4XYK - chains C and D of the 4 polymer chains in the assembly; structure by X-ray diffraction, 3.40 A resolution.

[Chain C (and D)]
Name: ATP-dependent 6-phosphofructokinase, platelet type
Source organism: Homo sapiens
Notes: EC 2.7.1.11; chain D of this document is another copy of the same molecule, construct and numbering; everything in this record applies to it too
UniProt: Q01813 (PFKAP_HUMAN); residues 1-784 here = UniProt positions 1-784
Chain sequence (812 residues; row label = number of the first residue in the row; numbers below 1 keep their minus sign (Met-27 is residue -27)):
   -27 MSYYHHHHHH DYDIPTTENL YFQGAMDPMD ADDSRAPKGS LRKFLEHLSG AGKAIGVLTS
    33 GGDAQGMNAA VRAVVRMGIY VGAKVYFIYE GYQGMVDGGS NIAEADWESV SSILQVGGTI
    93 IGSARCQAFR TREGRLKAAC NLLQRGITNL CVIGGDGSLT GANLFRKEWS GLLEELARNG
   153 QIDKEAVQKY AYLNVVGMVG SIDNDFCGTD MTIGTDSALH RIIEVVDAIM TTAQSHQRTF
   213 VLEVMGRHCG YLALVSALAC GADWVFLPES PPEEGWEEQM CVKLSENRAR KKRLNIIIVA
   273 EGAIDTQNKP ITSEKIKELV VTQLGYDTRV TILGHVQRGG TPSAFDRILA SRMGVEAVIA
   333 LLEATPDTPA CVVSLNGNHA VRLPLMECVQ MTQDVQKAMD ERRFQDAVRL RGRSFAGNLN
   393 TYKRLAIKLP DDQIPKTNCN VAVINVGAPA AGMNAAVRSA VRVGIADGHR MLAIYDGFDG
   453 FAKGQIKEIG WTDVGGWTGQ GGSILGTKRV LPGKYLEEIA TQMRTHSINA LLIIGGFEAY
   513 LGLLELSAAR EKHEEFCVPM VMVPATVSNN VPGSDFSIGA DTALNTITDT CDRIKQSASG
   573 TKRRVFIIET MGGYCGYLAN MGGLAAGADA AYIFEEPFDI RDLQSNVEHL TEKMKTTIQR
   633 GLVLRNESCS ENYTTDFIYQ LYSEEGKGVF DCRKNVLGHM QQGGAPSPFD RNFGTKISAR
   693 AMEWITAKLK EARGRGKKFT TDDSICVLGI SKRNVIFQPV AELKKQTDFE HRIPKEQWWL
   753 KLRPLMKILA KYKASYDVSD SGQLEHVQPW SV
Not modelled in the structure: -27 to 15, 706-710, 764-784
Construct notes: initiating methionine (-27); expression tag (-26 to 0)
Curated features (UniProtKB/Swiss-Prot):
  - region: Lys400 to Cys411 (Interdomain linker)
  - active site: Asp175 (Proton acceptor)
  - binding site (ATP): Gly34, Arg97, Cys98, Gly127 to Ser130
  - binding site (Mg(2+)): Asp128
  - binding site (substrate): Ser173 to Asp175, Arg210, Met217 to Arg219, Glu273, Arg301, His307 to Arg310
  - binding site (beta-D-fructose 2,6-bisphosphate): Arg481, Thr538 to Asn542, Arg576, Met583 to Gly585, Glu639, Arg665, His671 to Gln674, Arg744
  - modified residue: Met1 (N-acetylmethionine), Ser6 (Phosphoserine), Ser12 (Phosphoserine), Ser21 (Phosphoserine), Ser142 (Phosphoserine), Ser386 (Phosphoserine), Lys395 (N6-acetyllysine), Lys486 (N6-acetyllysine), Tyr651 (Phosphotyrosine), Lys688 (N6-acetyllysine), Ser783 (Phosphoserine)
  - glycosylation: Ser540 (O-linked (GlcNAc) serine)
  - mutagenesis: Ser386 (S386A: Decreased interaction with ATG4B)
Ligand contacts: ADP (adenosine-5'-diphosphate): Ser32, Gly33, Gly34, Tyr64, Arg97, Cys98, Phe101, Arg102, Gly126, Gly127, Asp128, Gly129, Ser130, Gly133, Leu136, Asp175
From the paper describing this entry:
  - mutagenesis - F649L, E657A (2-fold): decreased catalytic activity
  - disease-associated variants - D564N: decreased catalytic activity
  - disease-associated variants - R48C: unchanged catalytic activity on In cell lysates
  - disease-associated variants - R48C: unchanged catalytic activity
  - allosteric site: Arg48

[Chain C / chain D interface]
Contacting residue pairs (106; chain C residue first):
  Gly33(C) - His208(D)  hydrogen bond (backbone-side chain)
  Asp35(C) - Thr203(D)
  Asp35(C) - Thr204(D)
  Asp35(C) - Ser207(D)
  Asp35(C) - His208(D)  salt bridge
  Glu62(C) - Gln209(D)  hydrogen bond
  Glu62(C) - Arg265(D)  salt bridge
  Gly89(C) - Thr203(D)
  Gly89(C) - Gln206(D)
  Gly90(C) - Thr203(D)
  Gly90(C) - Ser207(D)
  Thr91(C) - Gln206(D)
  Thr91(C) - Ser207(D)  hydrogen bond (backbone-side chain)
  Gly94(C) - Ser207(D)
  Gly94(C) - Arg265(D)
  Ser95(C) - Ser207(D)  hydrogen bond (backbone-backbone)
  Ser95(C) - His208(D)  hydrogen bond
  Arg97(C) - His208(D)
  Val197(C) - Val308(D)  hydrophobic
  Ala200(C) - Gly311(D)
  Ala200(C) - Gly312(D)  hydrogen bond (backbone-backbone)
  Ile201(C) - His307(D)
  Ile201(C) - Val308(D)
  Thr203(C) - Asp35(D)
  Thr203(C) - Gly89(D)
  Thr203(C) - Gly90(D)
  Thr203(C) - Gly311(D)
  Thr203(C) - Gly312(D)  hydrogen bond (side chain-backbone)
  Thr204(C) - Asp35(D)
  Thr204(C) - His307(D)
  Thr204(C) - Arg310(D)  hydrogen bond (side chain-backbone)
  Thr204(C) - Gly311(D)  hydrogen bond (side chain-backbone)
  Ser207(C) - Asp35(D)
  Ser207(C) - Gly90(D)
  Ser207(C) - Thr91(D)  hydrogen bond (side chain-backbone)
  Ser207(C) - Ser95(D)
  His208(C) - Gly33(D)  hydrogen bond (side chain-backbone)
  His208(C) - Asp35(D)  salt bridge
  His208(C) - Ser95(D)
  His208(C) - Arg97(D)
  Gln209(C) - Glu62(D)  hydrogen bond
  Arg210(C) - Arg310(D)
  Phe212(C) - His307(D)
  Arg265(C) - Glu62(D)  salt bridge
  Arg301(C) - His307(D)  hydrogen bond
  Thr303(C) - Gly306(D)
  Gly306(C) - Thr303(D)
  His307(C) - Ile201(D)
  His307(C) - Thr204(D)
  His307(C) - Phe212(D)
  His307(C) - Arg301(D)  hydrogen bond
  Val308(C) - Val197(D)  hydrophobic
  Val308(C) - Ile201(D)
  Arg310(C) - Thr204(D)  hydrogen bond (backbone-side chain)
  Arg310(C) - Arg210(D)
  Gly311(C) - Ala200(D)
  Gly311(C) - Thr203(D)
  Gly311(C) - Thr204(D)  hydrogen bond (backbone-side chain)
  Gly312(C) - Ala200(D)  hydrogen bond (backbone-backbone)
  Gly312(C) - Thr203(D)  hydrogen bond (backbone-side chain)
  Pro421(C) - Ser569(D)
  Pro421(C) - Thr573(D)
  Asp448(C) - Lys574(D)  salt bridge
  Gly473(C) - Gln568(D)  hydrogen bond (backbone-side chain)
  Gly474(C) - Gln568(D)
  Ser475(C) - Gly572(D)
  Ile476(C) - Lys574(D)
  Gly478(C) - Gly572(D)
  Thr479(C) - Gly572(D)  hydrogen bond (backbone-backbone)
  Thr479(C) - Thr573(D)  hydrogen bond (backbone-side chain)
  Lys480(C) - Thr573(D)
  Lys480(C) - Lys574(D)  hydrogen bond (side chain-backbone)
  Thr558(C) - Arg565(D)  hydrogen bond
  Thr562(C) - Met672(D)
  Arg565(C) - Thr558(D)  hydrogen bond
  Arg565(C) - Arg565(D)
  Arg565(C) - Met672(D)
  Arg565(C) - Gly675(D)
  Arg565(C) - Gly676(D)
  Gln568(C) - Gly473(D)
  Gln568(C) - Gly474(D)  hydrogen bond (side chain-backbone)
  Gln568(C) - Gly675(D)  hydrogen bond (side chain-backbone)
  Ser569(C) - Pro421(D)
  Ser569(C) - Gln674(D)  hydrogen bond (side chain-backbone)
  Gly572(C) - Ser475(D)
  Gly572(C) - Gly478(D)
  Gly572(C) - Thr479(D)  hydrogen bond (backbone-backbone)
  Thr573(C) - Pro421(D)
  Thr573(C) - Thr479(D)  hydrogen bond (side chain-backbone)
  Thr573(C) - Lys480(D)
  Lys574(C) - Asp448(D)  salt bridge
  Lys574(C) - Ile476(D)
  Lys574(C) - Gly478(D)
  Lys574(C) - Lys480(D)  hydrogen bond (backbone-side chain)
  Phe578(C) - His671(D)
  Asn667(C) - Gly670(D)
  Asn667(C) - His671(D)  hydrogen bond (side chain-backbone)
  Gly670(C) - Asn667(D)
  His671(C) - Asn667(D)  hydrogen bond (backbone-side chain)
  Met672(C) - Thr562(D)
  Met672(C) - Met672(D)  hydrophobic
  Gln674(C) - Ser569(D)  hydrogen bond (backbone-side chain)
  Gly675(C) - Arg565(D)
  Gly675(C) - Gln568(D)
  Gly675(C) - Ser569(D)
  Gly676(C) - Arg565(D)
Also at the interface, not in a pair above, chain C (63 interface residues in all): Gly34, Val88, Ile92, Ala96, Arg193, Ile304, Ile566, Ser571, Arg665, Val668
Also at the interface, not in a pair above, chain D (62 interface residues in all): Gly34, Gly94, Ala205, Ile304, Ile566, Ser571, Phe578, Arg665, Val668, Ala677

[Overview]
63 residues of chain C face 62 of chain D across their interface, with 33 hydrogen bonds and 6 salt bridges.
Among the polar pairs are Asp35(C)-His208(D), Glu62(C)-Arg265(D) and Asp448(C)-Lys574(D). Chain C binds ADP.
The paper reports that F649L, E657A and D564N of chain C reduce catalytic activity; an allosteric site at
Arg48(C).
Chain C and chain D are both ATP-dependent 6-phosphofructokinase, platelet type (Homo sapiens); the structure,
Crystal structure of human phosphofructokinase-1 in complex with ADP, Northeast Structural Genomics Consortium
Target HR9275, was determined by X-ray diffraction, deposited together with 4XYJ.
